PDB entry 8FAX | X-ray diffraction, 2.10 A resolution | chains B and L of the 3 polymer chains in the assembly

# Chain B
Protein: 1249A8-lc
Organism: Homo sapiens
Chain sequence (217 residues; row label = number of the first residue in the row):
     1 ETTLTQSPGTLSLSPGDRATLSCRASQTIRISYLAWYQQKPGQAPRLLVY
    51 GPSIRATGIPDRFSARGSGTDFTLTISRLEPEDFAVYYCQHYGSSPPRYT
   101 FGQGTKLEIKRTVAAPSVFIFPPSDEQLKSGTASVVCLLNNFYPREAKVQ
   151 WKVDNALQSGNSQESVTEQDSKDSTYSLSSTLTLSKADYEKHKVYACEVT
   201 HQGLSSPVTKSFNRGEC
Disordered / not traced: 1, 170-172
Disulfide bonds: Cys-23/Cys-89, Cys-137/Cys-197
Bound ions: Mg2+ site 1: Glu-80 (shared with Glu-1237(L) of chain L); Mg2+ site 2: Asp-188 (shared with 1 residue of chain A)

# Chain L
Protein: Spike glycoprotein
UniProtKB: R9UCW7 (R9UCW7_MERS); numbering as in UniProt (aligned over 1223-1245)
Chain sequence (23 residues; numbered 1223 to 1245; the number before each row is that of its first residue):
  1223 LGNSTGIDFQDELDEFFKNVSTS
Disordered / not traced: 1223-1229, 1242-1245
Bound ions: Mg2+: Glu-1237 (shared with Glu-80(B) of chain B)

# Interface between chain B and chain L
Residue-residue contacts - 12 pairs, chain B then chain L:
  Tyr-33(B) with Phe-1231(L), hydrophobic; Glu-1234(L), hydrogen bond
  Tyr-92(B) with Phe-1231(L), hydrophobic
  Gly-93(B) with Phe-1231(L)
  Ser-94(B) with Phe-1231(L); Glu-1234(L), hydrogen bond; Leu-1235(L); Phe-1238(L)
  Pro-96(B) with Phe-1238(L), hydrophobic
  Pro-97(B) with Leu-1235(L), hydrophobic; Phe-1238(L)
  Tyr-99(B) with Phe-1231(L)
Other interface residues (no listed pair), chain B (8 interface residues in all): Ser-95
Other interface residues (no listed pair), chain L (5 interface residues in all): Phe-1239

# Overview
Chain B and chain L form an interface of 8 and 5 residues respectively, with 2 hydrogen bonds. Polar pairs
include Tyr-33(B)/Glu-1234(L) and Ser-94(B)/Glu-1234(L). The Mg2+ site is built by Glu-80(B) and Glu-1237(L).
Here chain B is 1249A8-lc (Homo sapiens) and chain L is Spike glycoprotein. Entry 8FAX (Fab 1249A8-MERS Stem
Helix Complex) was determined by X-ray diffraction.
